Entry 8D80 (electron microscopy, 3.60 A resolution); this record covers chains B and C of the 3 polymer chains in the assembly.

[Chain B]
Molecule: Protein cereblon
Source organism: Homo sapiens
UniProtKB: Q96SW2 (CRBN_HUMAN); residue numbers follow UniProt; this construct covers 1-442
Amino-acid sequence (442 residues; row label = number of the first residue in the row):
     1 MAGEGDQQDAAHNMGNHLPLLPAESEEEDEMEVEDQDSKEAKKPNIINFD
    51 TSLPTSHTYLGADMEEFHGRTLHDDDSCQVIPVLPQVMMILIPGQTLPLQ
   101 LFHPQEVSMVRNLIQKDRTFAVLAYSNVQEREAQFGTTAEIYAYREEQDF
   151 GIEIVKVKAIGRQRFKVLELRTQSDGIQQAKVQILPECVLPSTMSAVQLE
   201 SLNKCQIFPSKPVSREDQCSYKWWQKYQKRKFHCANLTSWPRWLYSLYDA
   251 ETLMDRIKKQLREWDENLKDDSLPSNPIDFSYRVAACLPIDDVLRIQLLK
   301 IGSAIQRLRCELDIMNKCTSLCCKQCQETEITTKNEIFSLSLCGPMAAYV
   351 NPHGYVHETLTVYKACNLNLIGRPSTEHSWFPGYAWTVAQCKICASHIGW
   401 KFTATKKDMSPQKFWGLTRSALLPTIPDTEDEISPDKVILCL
Not modelled in the structure: 1-44, 426-442
UniProt features mapped onto this chain:
  - binding site (Zn(2+)): C323, C326, C391, C394
  - binding site ((S)-thalidomide): H378, W380, W386
  - modified residue: S25 (Phosphoserine)
  - natural variant: C391 (C391R: In MRT2)
  - mutagenesis: Y384 (Y384A: Abolishes thalidomide-binding without affecting DCX protein ligase complex activity; when associated with A-386), W386 (W386A: Abolishes thalidomide-binding without affecting DCX protein ligase complex activity; when associated with A-384 ...), R419 to L442 (Fails to rescue increased BK channel activity and decreased probability of neurotransmission in a mouse hippocampal neuron model)
Bound ions: Zn2+: C323, C326, C391, C394
Ligand contacts: Iberdomide (8W7; (3S)-3-[4-({4-[(morpholin-4-yl)methyl]phenyl}methoxy)-1-oxo-1,3-dihydro-2H-isoindol-2-yl]piperidine-2,6-dione): Q100, F102, N351, P352, H353, H357, H378, S379, W380, W386, W400, F402

[Chain C]
Molecule: DNA-binding protein Ikaros
Source organism: Homo sapiens
UniProtKB: Q13422 (IKZF1_HUMAN); residues 112-196 here = UniProt positions 112-196
Amino-acid sequence (87 residues; row label = number of the first residue in the row):
   110 GSLPNGKLKCDICGIICIGPNVLMVHKRSHTGERPFQCNQCGASFTQKGN
   160 LLRHIKLHSGEKPFKCHLCNYACRRRDALTGHLRTHS
Not modelled in the structure: 110-140, 170-196
Construct notes: expression tag (110-111)
Bound ions: Zn2+: C147, H163, H167
Ligand contacts: Iberdomide (8W7; (3S)-3-[4-({4-[(morpholin-4-yl)methyl]phenyl}methoxy)-1-oxo-1,3-dihydro-2H-isoindol-2-yl]piperidine-2,6-dione): Q146, C147, C150, G151

[Interface between chain B and chain C]
Pairs across the interface - 5 pairs, chain B then chain C:
  Y355(B) - N148(C)
  Y355(B) - Q149(C)  hydrogen bond
  H357(B) - Q149(C)
  A395(B) - L166(C)
  H397(B) - C150(C)  hydrogen bond
Also at the interface, not in a pair above, chain B (10 interface residues in all): N351, W386, V388, C394, S396, W400
Also at the interface, not in a pair above, chain C (7 interface residues in all): G151, A152, H163

[Summary]
10 residues of chain B and 7 residues of chain C are in contact; the contacts include 2 hydrogen bonds. Polar
contacts include Y355(B)-Q149(C) and H397(B)-C150(C). Iberdomide is bound between chain B and chain C.
Here chain B is Protein cereblon and chain C is DNA-binding protein Ikaros, both from Homo sapiens. Entry 8D80
(Cereblon~DDB1 bound to Iberdomide and Ikaros ZF1-2-3) was determined by electron microscopy, deposited
together with 8CVP, 8D7U, 8D7V, 8D7W, 8D7X, 8D7Y, 8D7Z and 8D81.
